PDB entry 5HUD | X-ray diffraction, 2.15 A resolution | chains B and C of the 8 polymer chains in the assembly

[Chain B (and C)]
Name: 3-Deoxy-D-arabino-heptulosonate 7-phosphate (DAHP) synthase
Organism: Corynebacterium glutamicum
Notes: chain C of this document is another copy of the same molecule, construct and numbering; everything in this record applies to it too
UniProtKB: Q8NNL5 (Q8NNL5_CORGL); residues 11-472 here correspond to UniProt positions 1-462 (UniProt number = residue number - 10)
Amino-acid sequence (472 residues; row label = number of the first residue in the row):
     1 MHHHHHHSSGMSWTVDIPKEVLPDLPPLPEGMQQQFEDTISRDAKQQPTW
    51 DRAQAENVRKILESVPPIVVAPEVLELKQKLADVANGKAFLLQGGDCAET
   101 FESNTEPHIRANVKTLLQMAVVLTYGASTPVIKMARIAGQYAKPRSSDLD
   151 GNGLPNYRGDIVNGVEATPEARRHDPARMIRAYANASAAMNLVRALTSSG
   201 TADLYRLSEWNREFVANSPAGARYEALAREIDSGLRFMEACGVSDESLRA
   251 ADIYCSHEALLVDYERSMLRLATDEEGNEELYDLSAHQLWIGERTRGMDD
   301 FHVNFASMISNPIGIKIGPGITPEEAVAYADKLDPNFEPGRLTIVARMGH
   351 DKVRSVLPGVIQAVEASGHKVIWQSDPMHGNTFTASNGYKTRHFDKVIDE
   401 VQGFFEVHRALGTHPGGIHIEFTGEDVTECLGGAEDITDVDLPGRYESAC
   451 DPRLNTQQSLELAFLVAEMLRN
Not modelled in the structure: 1-28 (chain C: 1-6, 18-27)
Differences from the reference sequence: initiating methionine (1); expression tag (2-10)
Metal / ion sites: Mn2+: Cys-97, His-379, Glu-421, Asp-451
Residues lining bound ligands: tryptophan (TRP): Leu-117, Ala-120, Val-121, Thr-124, Lys-133, Ala-202, Leu-204, Leu-207, Ser-247, Leu-248, Ala-250, Ala-251

[How chain B and chain C interact]
Residue-residue contacts (41):
  Thr-124(B) with Phe-237(C); Ala-240(C)
  Tyr-125(B) with Glu-230(C); Ser-233(C); Gly-234(C); Phe-237(C), hydrophobic
  Ser-128(B) with Arg-236(C), hydrogen bond; Ala-240(C)
  Thr-129(B) with Ala-240(C)
  Pro-130(B) with Ala-240(C)
  Glu-230(B) with Tyr-125(C); Glu-230(C); Ser-233(C)
  Ser-233(B) with Tyr-125(C)
  Gly-234(B) with Tyr-125(C)
  Leu-235(B) with Phe-237(C), hydrophobic
  Arg-236(B) with Ser-128(C), hydrogen bond
  Phe-237(B) with Val-121(C); Thr-124(C); Tyr-125(C), hydrophobic; Leu-235(C), hydrophobic; Met-238(C), hydrophobic
  Met-238(B) with Met-238(C), hydrophobic; Val-243(C), hydrophobic
  Ala-240(B) with Thr-124(C); Ser-128(C); Thr-129(C); Pro-130(C)
  Cys-241(B) with Leu-204(C), hydrophobic; Met-238(C), hydrophobic; Ser-247(C), hydrogen bond (backbone-side chain); Leu-248(C)
  Gly-242(B) with Ser-247(C), hydrogen bond (backbone-side chain)
  Val-243(B) with Val-243(C), hydrophobic
  Asp-245(B) with Gly-242(C); Val-243(C); Ser-244(C)
  Ser-247(B) with Cys-241(C), hydrogen bond (side chain-backbone); Gly-242(C)
  Leu-248(B) with Cys-241(C), hydrophobic
  Arg-471(B) with Ser-233(C)
Also at the interface, not in a pair above, chain B (22 interface residues in all): Val-121, Leu-204
Also at the interface, not in a pair above, chain C (23 interface residues in all): Arg-229, Arg-471

[Summary]
22 residues of chain B face 23 of chain C across their interface; the contacts include 5 hydrogen bonds. Polar
contacts include Ser-128(B)/Arg-236(C), Cys-241(B)/Ser-247(C) and Gly-242(B)/Ser-247(C). Ligands of chain B:
tryptophan. The Mn2+ site is built by Cys-97(B), His-379(B), Glu-421(B) and Asp-451(B).
Chain B and chain C are both 3-Deoxy-D-arabino-heptulosonate 7-phosphate (DAHP) synthase (Corynebacterium
glutamicum); the structure, Non-covalent complex of and DAHP synthase and chorismate mutase from
Corynebacterium glutamicum with bound transition state ..., was determined by X-ray diffraction together with
5HUB, 5HUC and 5HUE from the same study.
